7E3F - chain A; structure by X-ray diffraction, 2.35 A resolution.

Chain A:
Name: Cysteine peptidase C (CPC)
Organism: Trypanosoma brucei brucei (strain 927/4 GUTat10.1)
Notes: EC 3.4.22.-
UniProtKB: D6XHE1 (D6XHE1_TRYB2); numbering as in UniProt (aligned over 27-338)
Sequence (312 residues; row label = number of the first residue in the row):
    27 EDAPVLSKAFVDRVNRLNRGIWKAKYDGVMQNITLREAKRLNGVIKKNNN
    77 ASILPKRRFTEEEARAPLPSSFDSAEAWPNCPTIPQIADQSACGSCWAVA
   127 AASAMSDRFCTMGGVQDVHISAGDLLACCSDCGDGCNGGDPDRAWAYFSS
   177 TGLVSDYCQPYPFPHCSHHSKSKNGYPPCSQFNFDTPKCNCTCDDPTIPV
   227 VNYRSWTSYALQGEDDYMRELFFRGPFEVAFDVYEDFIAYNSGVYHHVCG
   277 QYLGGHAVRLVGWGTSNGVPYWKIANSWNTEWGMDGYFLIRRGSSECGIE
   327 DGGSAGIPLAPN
Disordered / not traced: 73-76
Disulfides: C107-C136, C119-C162, C154-C215, C155-C158, C184-C219, C192-C205
Covalently attached groups: N-acetylglucosamine (NAG) linked to N58, N216
Sequence notes: engineered mutation C217 (Tyr in D6XHE1), C275 (Ser in D6XHE1)

In short:
Covalently linked N-acetylglucosamine: at N58 and N216.
Chain A is Cysteine peptidase C (CPC) (Trypanosoma brucei brucei (strain 927/4 GUTat10.1)); the structure,
Crystal structure of Trypanosoma brucei cathepsin B Y217C/S275C mutant, was determined by X-ray diffraction
together with 7E3E and 7E3G from the same study.
